Entry 6RX5 (X-ray diffraction, 1.42 A resolution); this record covers chains A and C of the 4 polymer chains in the assembly.

[Chain A (and C)]
Molecule: Pteridine reductase
Organism: Trypanosoma brucei brucei
Notes: chain C of this document is another copy of the same molecule, construct and numbering; everything in this record applies to it too
UniProt: O76290 (O76290_TRYBB); numbering as in UniProt (aligned over 1-268)
Amino-acid sequence (288 residues; row label = number of the first residue in the row; numbers below 1 keep their minus sign (Met-19 is residue -19)):
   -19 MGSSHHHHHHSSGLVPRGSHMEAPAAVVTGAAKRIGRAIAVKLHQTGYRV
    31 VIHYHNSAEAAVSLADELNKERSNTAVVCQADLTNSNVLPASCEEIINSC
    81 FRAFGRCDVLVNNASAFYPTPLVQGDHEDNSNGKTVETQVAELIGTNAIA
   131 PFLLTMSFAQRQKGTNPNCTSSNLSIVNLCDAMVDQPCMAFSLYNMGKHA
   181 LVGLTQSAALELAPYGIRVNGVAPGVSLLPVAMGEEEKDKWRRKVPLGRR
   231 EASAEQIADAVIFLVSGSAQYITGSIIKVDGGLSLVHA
Unresolved in the structure: -19 to 1, 105-113 (chain C: -19 to 1, 105-113, 143-152, 206-220)
Construct notes: initiating methionine (-19); expression tag (-18 to 0)
Ligand contacts:
  - FE1 (methyl 1-(4-{[(2,4-diaminopteridin-6-yl)methyl](methyl)amino}benzoyl)piperidine-4-carboxylate): Arg14, Ser95, Ala96, Phe97, Pro99, Asp161, Cys168, Phe171, Tyr174, Gly205, Val206, Leu208, Leu209, Pro210, Met213, Glu217, Trp221
  - NADP (NAP; NADP nicotinamide-adenine-dinucleotide phosphate): Gly10, Lys13, Arg14, Ile15, Gly16, His33, Tyr34, His35, Asn36, Ser37, Ala61, Asp62, Leu63, Thr64, Asn93, Ala94, Ser95, Ala96, Thr126, Asn127, Leu159, Cys160, Asp161, Tyr174, Lys178, Pro204, Gly205, Val206, Ser207, Leu208

[Chain A / chain C interface]
Contacting residue pairs (80; chain A residue first):
  Asn65(A) - Glu117(C)  hydrogen bond
  Asn65(A) - Val120(C)
  Ser66(A) - Glu117(C)
  Asn67(A) - Glu117(C)
  Leu69(A) - Glu117(C)
  Pro70(A) - Val116(C)  hydrophobic
  Pro70(A) - Glu117(C)
  Pro101(A) - Met136(C)
  Pro101(A) - Glu191(C)
  Leu102(A) - Phe132(C)  hydrophobic
  Leu102(A) - Met136(C)
  Leu102(A) - Ala188(C)  hydrophobic
  Leu102(A) - Glu191(C)  hydrogen bond (backbone-side chain)
  Val103(A) - Ala139(C)  hydrophobic
  Val103(A) - Gln140(C)
  Val103(A) - Leu192(C)  hydrophobic
  Val103(A) - Tyr195(C)
  Gln104(A) - Gln140(C)  hydrogen bond (backbone-side chain)
  Val116(A) - Pro70(C)  hydrophobic
  Val116(A) - Phe132(C)  hydrophobic
  Val116(A) - Leu133(C)  hydrophobic
  Glu117(A) - Asn65(C)  hydrogen bond
  Glu117(A) - Ser66(C)
  Glu117(A) - Pro70(C)
  Val120(A) - Ile129(C)  hydrophobic
  Ala128(A) - Met176(C)
  Ile129(A) - Val120(C)  hydrophobic
  Phe132(A) - Leu102(C)  hydrophobic
  Phe132(A) - Val116(C)  hydrophobic
  Phe132(A) - Ser172(C)
  Phe132(A) - Leu173(C)  hydrophobic
  Phe132(A) - Met176(C)  hydrophobic
  Leu133(A) - Val116(C)  hydrophobic
  Leu133(A) - Glu117(C)
  Met136(A) - Pro101(C)
  Met136(A) - Leu102(C)
  Ala139(A) - Val103(C)  hydrophobic
  Gln140(A) - Val103(C)
  Gln140(A) - Gln104(C)  hydrogen bond (side chain-backbone)
  Asp165(A) - Gln186(C)  hydrogen bond
  Pro167(A) - Ser187(C)
  Pro167(A) - Leu190(C)
  Met169(A) - Leu190(C)
  Met169(A) - Glu191(C)
  Ala170(A) - Glu191(C)
  Ser172(A) - Phe132(C)
  Ser172(A) - Ser187(C)
  Ser172(A) - Glu191(C)
  Leu173(A) - Phe132(C)  hydrophobic
  Asn175(A) - Gly183(C)
  Asn175(A) - Ser187(C)  hydrogen bond
  Met176(A) - Ala128(C)
  Met176(A) - Phe132(C)  hydrophobic
  Met176(A) - Ala180(C)
  Met176(A) - Leu184(C)
  His179(A) - His179(C)
  His179(A) - Val182(C)
  His179(A) - Gly183(C)
  His179(A) - Gln186(C)
  Ala180(A) - Met176(C)
  Val182(A) - His179(C)
  Gly183(A) - Asn175(C)
  Gly183(A) - His179(C)
  Leu184(A) - Met176(C)
  Gln186(A) - Asp165(C)  hydrogen bond
  Gln186(A) - His179(C)
  Ser187(A) - Pro167(C)
  Ser187(A) - Ser172(C)
  Ser187(A) - Asn175(C)  hydrogen bond
  Ala188(A) - Leu102(C)  hydrophobic
  Leu190(A) - Pro167(C)
  Leu190(A) - Met169(C)
  Glu191(A) - Pro101(C)
  Glu191(A) - Leu102(C)  hydrogen bond (side chain-backbone)
  Glu191(A) - Val103(C)
  Glu191(A) - Met169(C)
  Glu191(A) - Ala170(C)
  Glu191(A) - Ser172(C)
  Leu192(A) - Val103(C)  hydrophobic
  Tyr195(A) - Val103(C)
Other interface residues (no listed pair), chain A (43 interface residues in all): Ile124, Thr135, Val164, Cys168
Other interface residues (no listed pair), chain C (43 interface residues in all): Asn67, Leu69, Ile124, Thr135, Val164, Cys168

[Summary]
Chain A and chain C each contribute 43 residues to their interface; the contacts include 10 hydrogen bonds.
Polar pairs include Asn65(A)-Glu117(C), Leu102(A)-Glu191(C) and Gln104(A)-Gln140(C). Bound to chain A: NADP
and compound FE1.
Chain A and chain C are both Pteridine reductase (Trypanosoma brucei brucei); the structure, Trypanosoma
brucei PTR1 (TbPTR1) in complex with inhibitor 1 (NMT-C0003), was determined by X-ray diffraction together
with 6RX0, 6RX6 and 6RXC from the same study.
